Entry 2K6T (solution NMR); this record covers chains A and B.

# Chain A
Molecule: Insulin-like 3 A chain
Reference sequence: P51460 (INSL3_HUMAN); numbering as in UniProt (aligned over 106-131)
Chain sequence (26 residues; each row starts with the number of its first residue):
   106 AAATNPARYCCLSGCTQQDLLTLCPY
Cystine bridges: Cys115-Cys120
Curated features (UniProtKB/Swiss-Prot):
  - natural variant: Asn110 (N110K: In CRYPTO)

# Chain B
Molecule: Insulin-like 3 B chain
Reference sequence: P51460 (INSL3_HUMAN); residues 25-55 here = UniProt positions 25-55
Chain sequence (31 residues; numbered 25 to 55; the number before each row is that of its first residue):
    25 PTPEMREKLCGHHFVRALVRVCGGPRWSTEA
Curated features (UniProtKB/Swiss-Prot):
  - natural variant: Pro49 (P49S: Found in a male with undermasculinised genitalia and intra-abdominal testes; uncertain significance)

# Chain A / chain B interface
Residue-residue contacts - 43 pairs, chain A then chain B:
  Pro111(A) with Phe38(B)
  Ala112(A) with Leu33(B); Gly35(B); Phe38(B)
  Tyr114(A) with Arg30(B)
  Cys115(A) with Lys32(B); Leu33(B); Phe38(B)
  Cys116(A) with Lys32(B); Leu33(B); Cys34(B), disulfide
  Leu117(A) with Lys32(B)
  Ser118(A) with Arg30(B); Lys32(B)
  Gly119(A) with Arg30(B); Glu31(B); Lys32(B); Leu33(B)
  Cys120(A) with Arg30(B); Glu31(B); Leu33(B)
  Thr121(A) with Glu28(B); Arg30(B)
  Gln122(A) with Pro27(B); Glu28(B); Val45(B)
  Gln123(A) with Glu28(B)
  Leu125(A) with Leu33(B); Phe38(B); Ala41(B); Leu42(B); Val45(B); Cys46(B)
  Leu126(A) with Val45(B); Cys46(B)
  Leu128(A) with Phe38(B); Leu42(B)
  Cys129(A) with Leu42(B); Cys46(B), disulfide
  Pro130(A) with Gly48(B)
  Tyr131(A) with Cys46(B); Gly48(B); Pro49(B)
Disulfides between the chains: Cys116(A)-Cys34(B), Cys129(A)-Cys46(B)

# Summary
18 residues of chain A face 15 of chain B across their interface, with 2 disulfide bonds.
Here chain A is Insulin-like 3 A chain and chain B is Insulin-like 3 B chain. Entry 2K6T (Solution structure
of the relaxin-like factor) was determined by solution NMR, deposited together with 2K6U.
